PDB entry 4DQQ | X-ray diffraction, 1.59 A resolution | chains A and B of the 3 polymer chains in the assembly

== Chain A ==
Protein: DNA polymerase
From: Geobacillus kaustophilus
Notes: EC 2.7.7.7; fragment: un residues 287-878
UniProtKB: Q5KWC1 (Q5KWC1_GEOKA); residues 285-876 here correspond to UniProt positions 287-878 (UniProt number = residue number + 2)
Chain sequence (592 residues; each row starts with the number of its first residue):
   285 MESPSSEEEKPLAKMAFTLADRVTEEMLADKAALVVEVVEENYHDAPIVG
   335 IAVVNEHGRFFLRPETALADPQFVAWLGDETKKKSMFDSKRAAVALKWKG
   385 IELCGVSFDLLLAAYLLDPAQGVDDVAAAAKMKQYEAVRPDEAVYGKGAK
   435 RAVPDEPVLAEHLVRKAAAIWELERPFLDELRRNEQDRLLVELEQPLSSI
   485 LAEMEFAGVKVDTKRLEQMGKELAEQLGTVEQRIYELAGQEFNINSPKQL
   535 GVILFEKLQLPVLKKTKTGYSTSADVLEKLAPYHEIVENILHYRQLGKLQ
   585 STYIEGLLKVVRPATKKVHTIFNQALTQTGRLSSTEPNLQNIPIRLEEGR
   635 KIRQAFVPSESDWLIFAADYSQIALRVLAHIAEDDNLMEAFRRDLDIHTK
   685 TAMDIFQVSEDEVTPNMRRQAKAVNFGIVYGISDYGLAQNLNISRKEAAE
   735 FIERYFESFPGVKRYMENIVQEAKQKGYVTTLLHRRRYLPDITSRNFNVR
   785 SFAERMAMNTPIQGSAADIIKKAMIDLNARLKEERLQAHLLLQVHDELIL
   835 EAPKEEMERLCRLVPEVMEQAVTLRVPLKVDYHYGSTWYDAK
Not modelled in the structure: 285-296
Differences from the reference sequence: engineered mutation Ala598 (Asp600 in Q5KWC1), Ala658 (Glu660 in Q5KWC1)
Residues lining bound ligands: CTP (cytidine-5'-triphosphate): Glu469, Gln470, Asp471, Arg472, Leu473, Leu766, Leu767, His768

== Chain B ==
Molecule: 9-nt DNA strand
Sequence (9 nucleotides; row label = number of the first residue in the row):
    21 CCTGACTCC
Modified residues: DOC (2',3'-dideoxycytidine-5'-monophosphate) at position 29

== Interface between chain A and chain B ==
Pairs across the interface - 29 pairs, chain A then chain B:
  Thr550(A) - DG24(B)  hydrogen bond to the phosphate
  Lys551(A) - DT23(B)  salt bridge to the phosphate
  Lys551(A) - DG24(B)  phosphate contact
  Thr552(A) - DT23(B)  phosphate contact
  Thr552(A) - DG24(B)  hydrogen bond to the phosphate
  Ser555(A) - DA25(B)  phosphate contact
  Thr556(A) - DA25(B)  hydrogen bond to the phosphate
  Ser557(A) - DA25(B)  phosphate contact
  Ala558(A) - DC26(B)  hydrogen bond to the phosphate
  Leu575(A) - DC26(B)  phosphate contact
  Arg578(A) - DA25(B)  hydrogen bond to the phosphate
  Arg578(A) - DC26(B)  salt bridge to the phosphate
  Gln579(A) - DT27(B)  phosphate contact
  Lys582(A) - DC26(B)  base contact
  Tyr587(A) - DT27(B)  hydrogen bond to the sugar
  Arg615(A) - DOC_29(B)  hydrogen bond to the base
  Gln624(A) - DC28(B)  sugar contact
  Asn625(A) - DT27(B)  hydrogen bond to the base
  Asn625(A) - DC28(B)  sugar contact
  Ile626(A) - DC28(B)  sugar contact
  Pro627(A) - DT27(B)  phosphate contact
  Pro627(A) - DC28(B)  phosphate contact
  Ile628(A) - DC28(B)  hydrogen bond to the phosphate
  Ile628(A) - DOC_29(B)  phosphate contact
  Arg629(A) - DC28(B)  salt bridge to the phosphate
  Arg629(A) - DOC_29(B)  salt bridge to the phosphate
  Val828(A) - DOC_29(B)  sugar contact
  His829(A) - DOC_29(B)  sugar contact
  Asp830(A) - DOC_29(B)  sugar contact
Also at the interface, not in a pair above, chain A (25 interface residues in all): Tyr554, Arg637, Glu831

== In short ==
25 residues of chain A face 7 of chain B across their interface; the contacts include 9 hydrogen bonds and 4
salt bridges. Among the polar pairs are Arg615(A)-DOC_29(B), Asn625(A)-DT27(B) and Tyr587(A)-DT27(B). Bound to
chain A: CTP.
Here chain A is DNA polymerase (Geobacillus kaustophilus) and chain B is a 9-nt DNA strand. Entry 4DQQ
(Ternary complex of Bacillus DNA Polymerase I Large Fragment E658A, DNA duplex, and rCTP (paired with ...) was
determined by X-ray diffraction (same publication as 4DQI, 4DQP, 4DQR, 4DQS, 4DS4, 4DS5 and 3 further
entries).
